Entry 4C2J (X-ray diffraction, 2.00 A resolution); this record covers chains C and D.

[Chain C (and D)]
Name: 3-ketoacyl-CoA thiolase, mitochondrial
Organism: Homo sapiens
Notes: EC 2.3.1.16; chain D of this document is another copy of the same molecule, construct and numbering; everything in this record applies to it too
UniProtKB: P42765 (THIM_HUMAN); residues 1-397 here = UniProt positions 1-397
Amino-acid sequence (417 residues; row label = number of the first residue in the row; numbers below 1 keep their minus sign (Met-19 is residue -19)):
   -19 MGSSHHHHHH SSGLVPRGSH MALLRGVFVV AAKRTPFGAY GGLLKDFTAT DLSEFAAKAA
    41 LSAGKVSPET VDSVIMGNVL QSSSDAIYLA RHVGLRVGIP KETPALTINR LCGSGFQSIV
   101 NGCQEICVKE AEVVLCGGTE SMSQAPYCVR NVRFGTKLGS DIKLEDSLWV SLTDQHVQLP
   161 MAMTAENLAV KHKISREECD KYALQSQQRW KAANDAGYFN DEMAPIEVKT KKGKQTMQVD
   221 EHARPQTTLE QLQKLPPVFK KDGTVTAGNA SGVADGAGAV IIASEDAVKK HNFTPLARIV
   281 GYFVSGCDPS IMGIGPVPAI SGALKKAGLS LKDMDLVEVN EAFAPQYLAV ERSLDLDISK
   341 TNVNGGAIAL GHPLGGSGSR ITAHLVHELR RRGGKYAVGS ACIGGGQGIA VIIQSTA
Disordered / not traced: -19 to -1, 210-213, 397 (chain D: -19 to -3, 210-213, 397)
Modified residues: Cys92 (s-hydroxycysteine; CSO)
Differences from the reference sequence: expression tag (-19 to 0)
Small-molecule neighbours: coenzyme A (COA): Cys92, Trp149, Leu152, Met161, Gln187, Arg224, Thr227, Gln231, Leu232, Leu235, Val238, Phe239, Thr246, Ala247, Gly248, Ala250, Ser251, Gly252, Val253, Met292, Ala322, Phe323, His352, Leu354
UniProt features mapped onto this chain:
  - active site: Cys92 (Acyl-thioester intermediate), Cys382 (Proton donor/acceptor)
  - binding site (CoA): Arg224, Thr227, Ser251
  - site: His352 (Increases nucleophilicity of active site Cys)
  - modified residue: Lys25 (N6-acetyllysine), Lys45 (N6-succinyllysine), Thr119 (Phosphothreonine), Ser121 (Phosphoserine), Tyr127 (Phosphotyrosine), Thr136 (Phosphothreonine), Lys137 (N6-acetyllysine), Ser140 (Phosphoserine), Lys143 (N6-acetyllysine), Lys171 (N6-acetyllysine), Lys191 (N6-acetyllysine), Lys209 (N6-acetyllysine), Lys211 (N6-succinyllysine), Lys212 (N6-succinyllysine), Lys214 (N6-succinyllysine), Lys234 (N6-acetyllysine), Lys240 (N6-succinyllysine), Lys241 (N6-acetyllysine), Lys269 (N6-acetyllysine), Lys270 (N6-acetyllysine) and 6 more in UniProt

[How chain C and chain D interact]
Residue-residue contacts - 134 pairs, chain C then chain D:
  Met1(C) - Val108(D)
  Met1(C) - Lys109(D)
  Leu4(C) - Leu4(D)  hydrophobic
  Tyr20(C) - Arg133(D)  hydrogen bond
  Tyr20(C) - Phe134(D)  hydrophobic
  Gly21(C) - Phe134(D)
  Lys25(C) - Phe134(D)
  Val59(C) - Gln61(D)  hydrogen bond (backbone-side chain)
  Val59(C) - Ile67(D)
  Leu60(C) - Gln61(D)
  Leu60(C) - Ile67(D)  hydrophobic
  Gln61(C) - Val59(D)  hydrogen bond (side chain-backbone)
  Gln61(C) - Leu60(D)
  Gln61(C) - Gln61(D)  hydrogen bond (side chain-backbone)
  Ser62(C) - Arg130(D)
  Ser63(C) - Arg130(D)
  Ser64(C) - Arg130(D)
  Ser64(C) - Glu145(D)
  Ser64(C) - Val150(D)
  Ser64(C) - Gln155(D)  hydrogen bond
  Asp65(C) - Gln155(D)
  Ile67(C) - Val59(D)
  Ile67(C) - Leu60(D)  hydrophobic
  Ile67(C) - Asn89(D)  hydrogen bond (backbone-side chain)
  Ile67(C) - Leu91(D)
  Ile67(C) - Ser151(D)
  Tyr68(C) - Leu91(D)  hydrophobic
  Tyr68(C) - Ser151(D)  hydrogen bond (side chain-backbone)
  Tyr68(C) - Thr153(D)
  Tyr68(C) - Asp154(D)
  Tyr68(C) - Met161(D)
  Tyr68(C) - Gly384(D)
  Tyr68(C) - Gly385(D)
  Arg71(C) - Cys287(D)  hydrogen bond (side chain-backbone)
  Arg71(C) - Gly385(D)  hydrogen bond (side chain-backbone)
  Arg71(C) - Gly386(D)  hydrogen bond (side chain-backbone)
  His72(C) - Asp154(D)  salt bridge
  His72(C) - His156(D)
  Leu75(C) - His156(D)
  Leu75(C) - Pro289(D)  hydrophobic
  Lys81(C) - Gly286(D)
  Lys81(C) - Cys287(D)  hydrogen bond (backbone-backbone)
  Lys81(C) - Asp288(D)
  Glu82(C) - Ser285(D)
  Glu82(C) - Gly286(D)  hydrogen bond (backbone-backbone)
  Pro84(C) - Arg90(D)
  Pro84(C) - Val284(D)  hydrophobic
  Pro84(C) - Gln387(D)
  Ala85(C) - Arg90(D)  hydrogen bond (backbone-side chain)
  Ala85(C) - Gln387(D)  hydrogen bond (backbone-side chain)
  Leu86(C) - Asn89(D)
  Leu86(C) - Arg90(D)
  Leu86(C) - Gln97(D)
  Thr87(C) - Ile88(D)
  Thr87(C) - Asn89(D)  hydrogen bond (backbone-backbone)
  Ile88(C) - Thr87(D)
  Asn89(C) - Ile67(D)  hydrogen bond (side chain-backbone)
  Asn89(C) - Leu86(D)
  Asn89(C) - Thr87(D)  hydrogen bond (backbone-backbone)
  Arg90(C) - Pro84(D)
  Arg90(C) - Ala85(D)  hydrogen bond (side chain-backbone)
  Arg90(C) - Leu86(D)
  Leu91(C) - Ile67(D)
  Leu91(C) - Tyr68(D)  hydrophobic
  Gln97(C) - Leu86(D)
  Asn101(C) - Asn101(D)
  Gln104(C) - Glu105(D)
  Gln104(C) - Glu110(D)  hydrogen bond
  Glu105(C) - Gln104(D)
  Val108(C) - Met1(D)
  Val108(C) - Val108(D)  hydrophobic
  Lys109(C) - Met1(D)
  Glu110(C) - Gln104(D)  hydrogen bond
  Glu110(C) - Tyr282(D)  hydrogen bond
  Ser123(C) - Arg133(D)
  Ser123(C) - Phe134(D)
  Ala125(C) - Arg133(D)  hydrogen bond (backbone-side chain)
  Pro126(C) - Cys128(D)  hydrophobic
  Pro126(C) - Val129(D)
  Pro126(C) - Arg133(D)
  Tyr127(C) - Tyr127(D)
  Tyr127(C) - Cys128(D)
  Tyr127(C) - Val129(D)  hydrogen bond (backbone-backbone)
  Tyr127(C) - Val132(D)  hydrophobic
  Tyr127(C) - Arg133(D)
  Cys128(C) - Pro126(D)  hydrophobic
  Cys128(C) - Tyr127(D)
  Val129(C) - Pro126(D)
  Val129(C) - Tyr127(D)  hydrogen bond (backbone-backbone)
  Val129(C) - Leu144(D)  hydrophobic
  Arg130(C) - Ser62(D)
  Arg130(C) - Ser63(D)
  Arg130(C) - Ser64(D)
  Arg130(C) - Pro126(D)
  Val132(C) - Tyr127(D)  hydrophobic
  Arg133(C) - Tyr20(D)  hydrogen bond
  Arg133(C) - Ser123(D)
  Arg133(C) - Ala125(D)  hydrogen bond (side chain-backbone)
  Arg133(C) - Pro126(D)
  Arg133(C) - Tyr127(D)
  Arg133(C) - Asp146(D)  salt bridge
  Phe134(C) - Tyr20(D)  hydrophobic
  Phe134(C) - Gly21(D)
  Phe134(C) - Lys25(D)
  Phe134(C) - Ser123(D)
  Leu144(C) - Val129(D)  hydrophobic
  Glu145(C) - Ser64(D)
  Asp146(C) - Arg133(D)  salt bridge
  Val150(C) - Ser64(D)
  Ser151(C) - Ile67(D)
  Ser151(C) - Tyr68(D)  hydrogen bond (backbone-side chain)
  Thr153(C) - Tyr68(D)
  Asp154(C) - Tyr68(D)
  Asp154(C) - His72(D)  salt bridge
  Gln155(C) - Ser64(D)  hydrogen bond
  Gln155(C) - Asp65(D)
  His156(C) - His72(D)
  His156(C) - Leu75(D)
  Met161(C) - Tyr68(D)
  Tyr282(C) - Glu110(D)  hydrogen bond
  Val284(C) - Pro84(D)  hydrophobic
  Ser285(C) - Glu82(D)
  Gly286(C) - Lys81(D)
  Gly286(C) - Glu82(D)  hydrogen bond (backbone-backbone)
  Cys287(C) - Arg71(D)  hydrogen bond (backbone-side chain)
  Cys287(C) - Lys81(D)  hydrogen bond (backbone-backbone)
  Asp288(C) - Lys81(D)
  Pro289(C) - Leu75(D)  hydrophobic
  Gly384(C) - Tyr68(D)
  Gly385(C) - Tyr68(D)
  Gly385(C) - Arg71(D)  hydrogen bond (backbone-side chain)
  Gly386(C) - Arg71(D)  hydrogen bond (backbone-side chain)
  Gln387(C) - Pro84(D)
  Gln387(C) - Ala85(D)  hydrogen bond (side chain-backbone)
Other interface residues (no listed pair), chain C (74 interface residues in all): Asp26, Arg76, Thr83, Cys107, Met122, Ser147, Leu148, Leu152, Lys306
Other interface residues (no listed pair), chain D (73 interface residues in all): Arg76, Thr83, Cys107, Asn131, Ser147, Leu148, Leu152, Lys306

[In short]
The interface between chain C and chain D involves 74 residues on one side and 73 on the other; the contacts
include 35 hydrogen bonds and 4 salt bridges. Among the polar pairs are His72(C)-Asp154(D),
Arg133(C)-Asp146(D) and Tyr20(C)-Arg133(D). Ligands of chain C: coenzyme A.
Both chains are 3-ketoacyl-CoA thiolase, mitochondrial (Homo sapiens). Entry 4C2J (Crystal structure of human
mitochondrial 3-ketoacyl-CoA thiolase in complex with CoA) was determined by X-ray diffraction together with
4C2K from the same study.
